Entry 3AV1 (X-ray diffraction, 2.50 A resolution); this record covers chains A and I of the 10 polymer chains in the assembly.

[Chain A]
Protein: Histone H3.2
Source organism: Homo sapiens
Reference sequence: Q71DI3 (H32_HUMAN); residues 0-135 here correspond to UniProt positions 1-136 (UniProt number = residue number + 1)
Sequence (139 residues; each row starts with the number of its first residue; numbers below 1 keep their minus sign (Gly-3 is residue -3)):
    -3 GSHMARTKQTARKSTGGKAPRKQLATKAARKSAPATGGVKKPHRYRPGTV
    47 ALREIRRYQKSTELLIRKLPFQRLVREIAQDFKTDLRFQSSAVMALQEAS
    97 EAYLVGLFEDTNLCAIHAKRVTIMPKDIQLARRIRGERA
Unresolved in the structure: -3 to 38, 135
Construct notes: expression tag (-3 to -1)
Swiss-Prot annotation at these positions:
  - modified residue: Arg2 (Asymmetric dimethylarginine), Thr3 (Phosphothreonine), Lys4 (Allysine), Gln5 (5-glutamyl dopamine), Thr6 (Phosphothreonine), Arg8 (Citrulline), Lys9 (N6,N6,N6-trimethyllysine), Ser10 (ADP-ribosylserine), Thr11 (Phosphothreonine), Lys14 (N6-(2-hydroxyisobutyryl)lysine), Arg17 (Asymmetric dimethylarginine), Lys18 (N6-(2-hydroxyisobutyryl)lysine), Lys23 (N6-(2-hydroxyisobutyryl)lysine), Arg26 (Citrulline), Lys27 (N6,N6,N6-trimethyllysine), Ser28 (ADP-ribosylserine), Lys36 (N6,N6,N6-trimethyllysine), Lys37 (N6-methyllysine), Tyr41 (Phosphotyrosine), Lys56 (N6,N6,N6-trimethyllysine) and 8 more in UniProt
  - lipidation: Lys18 (N6-decanoyllysine), Cys110 (S-palmitoyl cysteine)

[Chain I]
Molecule: 146-nt DNA strand
Sequence (146 nucleotides; each row starts with the number of its first residue):
     1 ATCAATATCCACCTGCAGATTCTACCAAAAGTGTATTTGGAAACTGCTCC
    51 ATCAAAAGGCATGTTCAGCTGAATTCAGCTGAACATGCCTTTTGATGGAG
   101 CAGTTTCCAAATACACTTTTGGTAGAATCTGCAGGTGGATATTGAT

[Interface between chain A and chain I]
Residue-residue contacts (29; chain A residue first):
  His39(A) with DT142(I), base contact; DT143(I), sugar contact
  Arg40(A) with DT65(I), base contact; DT143(I), sugar contact
  Tyr41(A) with DT142(I), phosphate contact; DT143(I), phosphate contact
  Arg42(A) with DG68(I), salt bridge to the phosphate; DT143(I), hydrogen bond to the phosphate; DG144(I), salt bridge to the phosphate
  Pro43(A) with DA67(I), phosphate contact; DG68(I), sugar contact
  Thr45(A) with DT142(I), phosphate contact; DT143(I), hydrogen bond to the phosphate
  Arg63(A) with DG59(I), phosphate contact; DC60(I), sugar contact
  Arg72(A) with DC50(I), salt bridge to the phosphate
  Arg83(A) with DC49(I), base contact; DC50(I), phosphate contact
  Phe84(A) with DC49(I), phosphate contact; DC50(I), hydrogen bond to the phosphate
  Gln85(A) with DC49(I), phosphate contact
  Ser86(A) with DC49(I), hydrogen bond to the phosphate
  Arg116(A) with DT70(I), phosphate contact; DG71(I), salt bridge to the phosphate
  Val117(A) with DT70(I), hydrogen bond to the phosphate
  Thr118(A) with DC69(I), phosphate contact; DT70(I), hydrogen bond to the phosphate
  Met120(A) with DT70(I), phosphate contact; DG71(I), phosphate contact
Other interface residues (no listed pair), chain A (17 interface residues in all): Lys115

[Overview]
17 residues of chain A and 13 residues of chain I are in contact; the contacts include 6 hydrogen bonds and 4
salt bridges. Among the polar pairs are Arg42(A)-DT143(I), Thr45(A)-DT143(I) and Phe84(A)-DC50(I).
Here chain A is Histone H3.2 (Homo sapiens) and chain I is a 146-nt DNA strand. Entry 3AV1 (The human
nucleosome structure containing the histone variant H3.2) was determined by X-ray diffraction, deposited
together with 3AV2.
